PDB entry 6O81 | electron microscopy, 3.21 A resolution | chains F and H of the 16 polymer chains in the assembly

Chain F:
Protein: Translation initiation factor eIF-2B subunit delta
Source organism: Homo sapiens
UniProt: Q9UI10 (EI2BD_HUMAN); residue numbers follow UniProt; this construct covers 1-523
Chain sequence (523 residues; each row starts with the number of its first residue):
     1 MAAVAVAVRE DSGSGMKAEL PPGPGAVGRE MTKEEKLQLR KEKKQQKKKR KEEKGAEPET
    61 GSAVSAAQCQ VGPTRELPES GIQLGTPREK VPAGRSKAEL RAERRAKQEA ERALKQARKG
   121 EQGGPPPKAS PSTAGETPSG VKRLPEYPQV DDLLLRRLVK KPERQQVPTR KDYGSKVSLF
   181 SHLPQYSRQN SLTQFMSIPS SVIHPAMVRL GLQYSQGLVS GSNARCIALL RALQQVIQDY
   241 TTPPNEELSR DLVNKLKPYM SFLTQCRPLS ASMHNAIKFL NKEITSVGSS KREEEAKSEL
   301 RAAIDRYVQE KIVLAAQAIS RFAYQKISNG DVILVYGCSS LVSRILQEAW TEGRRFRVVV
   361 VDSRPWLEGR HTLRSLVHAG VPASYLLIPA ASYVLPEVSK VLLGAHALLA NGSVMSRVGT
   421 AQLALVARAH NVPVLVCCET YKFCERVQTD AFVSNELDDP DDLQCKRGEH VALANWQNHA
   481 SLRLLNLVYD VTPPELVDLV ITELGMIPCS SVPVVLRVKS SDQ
Disordered / not traced: 1-165, 523
Small-molecule neighbours: C7B (2-(4-chloranylphenoxy)-N-[4-[2-(4-chloranylphenoxy)ethanoylamino]cyclohexyl]ethanamide): V177, S178, L179, F180, F452, L485
Curated features (UniProtKB/Swiss-Prot):
  - region: R170 to L179 (May bind the chemical integrated stress response (ISR) inhibitor ISRIB)
  - modified residue: A2 (N-acetylalanine), S12 (Phosphoserine), T86 (Phosphothreonine), S130 (Phosphoserine)
  - natural variant: R209 (R209Q: In VWM4), A228 (A228V: In VWM4), L269 (L269R: In VWM4), R357 (R357Q: In VWM4), R374 (R374C: In VWM4), C465 (C465R: In VWM4), Y489 (Y489H: In VWM4)
From the paper describing this entry:
  - mutagenesis - R250A (kobs=0.013min-1), R250E (kobs=0.023min-1): unchanged catalytic activity on dissociated tetramers
  - mutagenesis - R250A (kobs=0.012min-1), R250E (kobs=0.017min-1): decreased catalytic activity on ISRIB-stabilized eIF2B octamer

Chain H:
Protein: Translation initiation factor eIF-2B subunit alpha
Source organism: Homo sapiens
UniProt: Q14232 (EI2BA_HUMAN); numbering as in UniProt (aligned over 1-305)
Chain sequence (305 residues; each row starts with the number of its first residue):
     1 MDDKELIEYF KSQMKEDPDM ASAVAAIRTL LEFLKRDKGE TIQGLRANLT SAIETLCGVD
    61 SSVAVSSGGE LFLRFISLAS LEYSDYSKCK KIMIERGELF LRRISLSRNK IADLCHTFIK
   121 DGATILTHAY SRVVLRVLEA AVAAKKRFSV YVTESQPDLS GKKMAKALCH LNVPVTVVLD
   181 AAVGYIMEKA DLVIVGAEGV VENGGIINKI GTNQMAVCAK AQNKPFYVVA ESFKFVRLFP
   241 LNQQDVPDKF KYKADTLKVA QTGQDLKEEH PWVDYTAPSL ITLLFTDLGV LTPSAVSDEL
   301 IKLYL
Disordered / not traced: 1-3, 253-269

Interface between chain F and chain H:
Residue-residue contacts - 23 pairs, chain F then chain H:
  K326(F) - F239(H)  hydrogen bond (side chain-backbone)
  K326(F) - L241(H)
  K326(F) - D245(H)  salt bridge
  K400(F) - L241(H)
  P433(F) - L241(H)  hydrophobic
  L435(F) - L241(H)  hydrophobic
  D498(F) - F239(H)
  L499(F) - F239(H)  hydrophobic
  L499(F) - L241(H)  hydrophobic
  L504(F) - R237(H)  hydrogen bond (backbone-side chain)
  L504(F) - Y304(H)  hydrophobic
  M506(F) - E202(H)
  I507(F) - E202(H)
  I507(F) - I301(H)  hydrophobic
  P508(F) - N203(H)
  P508(F) - S297(H)
  S510(F) - S294(H)
  S511(F) - S297(H)
  V514(F) - D298(H)
  V514(F) - I301(H)  hydrophobic
  R517(F) - D298(H)  salt bridge
  R517(F) - K302(H)
  V518(F) - Y304(H)
Other interface residues (no listed pair), chain F (17 interface residues in all): G505, V515

Overview:
Chain F and chain H form an interface of 17 and 12 residues respectively, with 2 hydrogen bonds and 2 salt
bridges. Among the polar pairs are K326(F)-D245(H), R517(F)-D298(H) and K326(F)-F239(H). The paper reports
that R250A and R250E of chain F reduce catalytic activity on ISRIB-stabilized eIF2B octamer; R250A and R250E
of chain F leave catalytic activity on dissociated tetramers unchanged.
Here chain F is Translation initiation factor eIF-2B subunit delta and chain H is Translation initiation
factor eIF-2B subunit alpha, both from Homo sapiens. Entry 6O81 (Electron cryo-microscopy of the eukaryotic
translation initiation factor 2B bound to translation initiation factor 2 from ...) was determined by electron
microscopy (same publication as 6O85 and 6O9Z).
